PDB entry 6X8L | X-ray diffraction, 2.45 A resolution | chains C and D of the 6 polymer chains in the assembly

Chain C (and D):
Name: Caspase-7
Organism: Homo sapiens
Notes: EC 3.4.22.60; fragment: p11; chain D of this document is another copy of the same molecule, construct and numbering; everything in this record applies to it too
UniProt: P55210 (CASP7_HUMAN), isoform P55210-3; residues 199-303 here correspond to UniProt positions 232-336 (UniProt number = residue number + 33)
Amino-acid sequence (113 residues; each row starts with the number of its first residue):
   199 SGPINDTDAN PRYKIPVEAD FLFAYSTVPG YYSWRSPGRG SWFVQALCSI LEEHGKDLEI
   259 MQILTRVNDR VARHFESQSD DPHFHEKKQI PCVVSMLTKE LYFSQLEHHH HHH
Disordered / not traced: 199-211, 303-311
Construct notes: expression tag (304-311)

Chain C / chain D interface:
Residue-residue contacts (53):
  Lys212(C) with Glu274(D); Glu284(D), hydrogen bond (side chain-backbone); Lys286(D), hydrogen bond (backbone-side chain)
  Pro214(C) with Ala270(D); Gln287(D)
  Glu216(C) with Tyr229(D), hydrogen bond; Ile288(D)
  Ala217(C) with Ile288(D), hydrophobic
  Val226(C) with Met294(D), hydrophobic
  Tyr229(C) with Glu216(D), hydrogen bond
  Met259(C) with Met259(D), hydrophobic
  Gln260(C) with Glu298(D), hydrogen bond
  Thr263(C) with Leu295(D); Thr296(D); Lys297(D)
  Asn266(C) with Ser293(D); Met294(D); Leu295(D), hydrogen bond (side chain-backbone)
  Asp267(C) with Thr296(D); Lys297(D), salt bridge
  Ala270(C) with Pro214(D)
  Arg271(C) with Lys297(D)
  Lys286(C) with Lys212(D), hydrogen bond (side chain-backbone)
  Gln287(C) with Pro214(D)
  Ile288(C) with Pro214(D), hydrophobic; Glu216(D); Ala217(D), hydrophobic; Met294(D), hydrophobic
  Pro289(C) with Met294(D)
  Cys290(C) with Val292(D), hydrophobic; Ser293(D); Met294(D), hydrophobic
  Val291(C) with Val291(D); Val292(D); Ser293(D), hydrogen bond (backbone-backbone)
  Val292(C) with Cys290(D), hydrophobic; Val291(D)
  Ser293(C) with Asn266(D), hydrogen bond (backbone-side chain); Cys290(D); Val291(D), hydrogen bond (backbone-backbone)
  Met294(C) with Val226(D), hydrophobic; Asn266(D); Ile288(D); Pro289(D); Cys290(D), hydrophobic
  Leu295(C) with Thr263(D); Asn266(D), hydrogen bond (backbone-side chain)
  Thr296(C) with Thr263(D); Asp267(D); Ile288(D)
  Lys297(C) with Thr263(D); Asp267(D), salt bridge
  Glu298(C) with Gln260(D), hydrogen bond
Other interface residues (no listed pair), chain C (28 interface residues in all): Ile213, Glu274
Other interface residues (no listed pair), chain D (30 interface residues in all): Ile213, Val215, Arg271

Overview:
Chain C and chain D form an interface of 28 and 30 residues respectively, with 12 hydrogen bonds and 2 salt
bridges. Polar pairs include Asp267(C)-Lys297(D), Lys212(C)-Glu284(D) and Lys212(C)-Lys286(D).
Chain C and chain D are both Caspase-7 (Homo sapiens); the structure, Caspase-7 in complex with elongated
ketomethylene inhibitor, was determined by X-ray diffraction.
